PDB entry 7LRD | electron microscopy, 3.22 A resolution | chains A and B of the 4 polymer chains in the assembly

# Chain A
Protein: Schlafen family member 12
Organism: Homo sapiens
UniProtKB: Q8IYM2 (SLN12_HUMAN); residues 1-578 here = UniProt positions 1-578
Amino-acid sequence (583 residues; numbered -4 to 578; the number before each row is that of its first residue; numbers below 1 keep their minus sign (Gly-4 is residue -4)):
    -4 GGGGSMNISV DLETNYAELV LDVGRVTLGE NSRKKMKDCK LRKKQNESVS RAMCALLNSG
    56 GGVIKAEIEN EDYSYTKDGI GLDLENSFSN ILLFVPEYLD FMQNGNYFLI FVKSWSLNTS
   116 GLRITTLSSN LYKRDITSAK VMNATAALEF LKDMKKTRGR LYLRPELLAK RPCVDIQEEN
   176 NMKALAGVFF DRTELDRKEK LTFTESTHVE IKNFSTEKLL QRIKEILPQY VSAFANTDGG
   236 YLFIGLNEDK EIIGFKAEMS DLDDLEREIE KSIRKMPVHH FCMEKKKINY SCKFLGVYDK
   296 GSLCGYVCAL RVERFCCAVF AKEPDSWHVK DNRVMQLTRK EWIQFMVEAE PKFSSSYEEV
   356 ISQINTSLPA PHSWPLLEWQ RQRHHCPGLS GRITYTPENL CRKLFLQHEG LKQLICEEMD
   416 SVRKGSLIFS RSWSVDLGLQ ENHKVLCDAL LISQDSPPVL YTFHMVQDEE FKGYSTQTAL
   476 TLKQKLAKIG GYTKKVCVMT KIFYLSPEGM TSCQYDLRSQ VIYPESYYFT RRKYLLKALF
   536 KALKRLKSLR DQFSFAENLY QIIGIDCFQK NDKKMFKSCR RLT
Not modelled in the structure: -4 to 1, 156-161, 346-386, 561-578
Construct notes: expression tag (-4 to 0)
UniProt features mapped onto this chain:
  - region: Ala551 to Ile560 (Mediates interaction with PDE3A)
  - modified residue (Phosphoserine): Ser368, Ser573
Bound ions: Zn2+: His275, Cys277, Cys311, Cys312
Residues lining bound ligands: X5M ((4R)-3-[4-(diethylamino)-3-[oxidanyl(oxidanylidene)-$l4-azanyl]phenyl]-4-methyl-4,5-dihydro-1H-pyridazin-6-one): Leu554, Ile557, Ile558
What the authors report for this chain:
  - self-association interface (contacts with another copy of this molecule): Thr71, Phe89, Ile131, Ile517
  - catalytic residues: Glu200, Glu205
  - mutagenesis - E200A, E205A: decreased catalytic activity
  - binding site for X5M: Ile557

# Chain B
Protein: cGMP-inhibited 3', 5'-cyclic phosphodiesterase A
Organism: Homo sapiens
Notes: EC 3.1.4.17
UniProtKB: Q14432 (PDE3A_HUMAN); residues 640-1141 here = UniProt positions 640-1141
Amino-acid sequence (503 residues; each row starts with the number of its first residue):
   639 GEDETECLRE PLRKASACST YAPETMMFLD KPILAPEPLV MDNLDSIMEQ LNTWNFPIFD
   699 LVENIGRKCG RILSQVSYRL FEDMGLFEAF KIPIREFMNY FHALEIGYRD IPYHNRIHAT
   759 DVLHAVWYLT TQPIPGLSTV INDHGSTSDS DSDSGFTHGH MGYVFSKTYN VTDDKYGCLS
   819 GNIPALELMA LYVAAAMHDY DHPGRTNAFL VATSAPQAVL YNDRSVLENH HAAAAWNLFM
   879 SRPEYNFLIN LDHVEFKHFR FLVIEAILAT DLKKHFDFVA KFNGKVNDDV GIDWTNENDR
   939 LLVCQMCIKL ADINGPAKCK ELHLQWTDGI VNEFYEQGDE EASLGLPISP FMDRSAPQLA
   999 NLQESFISHI VGPLCNSYDS AGLMPGKWVE DSDESGDTDD PEEEEEEAPA PNEEETCENN
  1059 ESPKKKTFKR RKIYCQITQH LLQNHKMWKK VIEEEQRLAG IENQSLDQTP QSHSSEQIQA
  1119 IKEEEEEKGK PRGEEIPTQK PDQ
Not modelled in the structure: 639-668, 779-799, 1029-1068, 1101-1141
Construct notes: expression tag (639)
UniProt features mapped onto this chain:
  - active site: His752 (Proton donor)
  - binding site (AMP): His752, Asp837, Asp950, Gln1001
  - binding site (Mn(2+)): His756, His836, Asp837, Asp950
  - binding site (Mg(2+)): Asp837
  - modified residue: Ser1033 (Phosphoserine), Thr1036 (Phosphothreonine)
  - cross-link: Lys1120 (Glycyl lysine isopeptide (Lys-Gly) (interchain with G-Cter in SUMO2))
Bound ions: Mn2+: Asp837, Asp950; Mg2+ near Asp837 (its only coordinating residue here)
Residues lining bound ligands: X5M ((4R)-3-[4-(diethylamino)-3-[oxidanyl(oxidanylidene)-$l4-azanyl]phenyl]-4-methyl-4,5-dihydro-1H-pyridazin-6-one): Tyr751, His752, Thr844, Leu910, Ile951, Gly953, Pro954, His961, Trp964, Thr965, Ile968, Phe972, Leu1000, Gln1001, Phe1004
What the authors report for this chain:
  - mutagenesis - F914A, F914D: decreased binding to X5M
  - mutagenesis - N867R: unchanged binding to X5M
  - mutagenesis - N867R: decreased binding to Schlafen family member 12 (chain A)
  - mutagenesis - N867R: unchanged binding to DNMDP

# Interface between chain A and chain B
Pairs across the interface (20):
  Ala551(A) - His1007(B)
  Asn553(A) - Pro988(B)
  Asn553(A) - Phe989(B)
  Leu554(A) - Ser1003(B)
  Leu554(A) - His1007(B)
  Leu554(A) - Ile1008(B)  hydrophobic
  Tyr555(A) - Phe914(B)
  Tyr555(A) - His1007(B)  hydrogen bond
  Gln556(A) - Pro988(B)
  Ile557(A) - Ala846(B)
  Ile557(A) - Pro988(B)
  Ile557(A) - Phe989(B)  hydrophobic
  Ile557(A) - Met990(B)  hydrophobic
  Ile558(A) - Leu910(B)
  Ile558(A) - Lys911(B)
  Ile558(A) - Ile1008(B)  hydrophobic
  Gly559(A) - Lys911(B)
  Ile560(A) - Leu910(B)
  Ile560(A) - Lys911(B)
  Ile560(A) - Phe914(B)  hydrophobic
Also at the interface, not in a pair above, chain B (13 interface residues in all): Thr844, Leu1000, Phe1004
The authors on this interface:
  - interface residues, chain A: Ala551(A)
  - interface residues, chain B: Phe914(B)
  - hot spots on chain B (mutagenesis) - F914A, F914D: abolished binding to Schlafen family member 12 (chain A)

# Summary
9 residues of chain A face 13 of chain B across their interface; the contacts include 1 hydrogen bond. The
hydrogen-bonded pair is Tyr555(A)-His1007(B). Compound X5M is bound between chain A and chain B. From the
paper: catalytic residues Glu200(A) and Glu205(A); E200A and E205A of chain A reduce catalytic activity; 5
substitutions were tested in all.
Chain A is Schlafen family member 12 and chain B is cGMP-inhibited 3', 5'-cyclic phosphodiesterase A, both
from Homo sapiens; the structure, Cryo-EM of the SLFN12-PDE3A complex: Consensus subset model, was determined
by electron microscopy (same publication as 7LRC).
